Entry 7RE0 (electron microscopy, 3.50 A resolution); this record covers chains A and C of the 8 polymer chains in the assembly.

[Chain A]
Name: RNA-directed RNA polymerase
Organism: Severe acute respiratory syndrome coronavirus 2
Notes: EC 2.7.7.48
UniProtKB: P0DTD1 (R1AB_SARS2); residues 1-932 here correspond to UniProt positions 4393-5324 (UniProt number = residue number + 4392)
Chain sequence (932 residues; numbered 1 to 932; the number before each row is that of its first residue):
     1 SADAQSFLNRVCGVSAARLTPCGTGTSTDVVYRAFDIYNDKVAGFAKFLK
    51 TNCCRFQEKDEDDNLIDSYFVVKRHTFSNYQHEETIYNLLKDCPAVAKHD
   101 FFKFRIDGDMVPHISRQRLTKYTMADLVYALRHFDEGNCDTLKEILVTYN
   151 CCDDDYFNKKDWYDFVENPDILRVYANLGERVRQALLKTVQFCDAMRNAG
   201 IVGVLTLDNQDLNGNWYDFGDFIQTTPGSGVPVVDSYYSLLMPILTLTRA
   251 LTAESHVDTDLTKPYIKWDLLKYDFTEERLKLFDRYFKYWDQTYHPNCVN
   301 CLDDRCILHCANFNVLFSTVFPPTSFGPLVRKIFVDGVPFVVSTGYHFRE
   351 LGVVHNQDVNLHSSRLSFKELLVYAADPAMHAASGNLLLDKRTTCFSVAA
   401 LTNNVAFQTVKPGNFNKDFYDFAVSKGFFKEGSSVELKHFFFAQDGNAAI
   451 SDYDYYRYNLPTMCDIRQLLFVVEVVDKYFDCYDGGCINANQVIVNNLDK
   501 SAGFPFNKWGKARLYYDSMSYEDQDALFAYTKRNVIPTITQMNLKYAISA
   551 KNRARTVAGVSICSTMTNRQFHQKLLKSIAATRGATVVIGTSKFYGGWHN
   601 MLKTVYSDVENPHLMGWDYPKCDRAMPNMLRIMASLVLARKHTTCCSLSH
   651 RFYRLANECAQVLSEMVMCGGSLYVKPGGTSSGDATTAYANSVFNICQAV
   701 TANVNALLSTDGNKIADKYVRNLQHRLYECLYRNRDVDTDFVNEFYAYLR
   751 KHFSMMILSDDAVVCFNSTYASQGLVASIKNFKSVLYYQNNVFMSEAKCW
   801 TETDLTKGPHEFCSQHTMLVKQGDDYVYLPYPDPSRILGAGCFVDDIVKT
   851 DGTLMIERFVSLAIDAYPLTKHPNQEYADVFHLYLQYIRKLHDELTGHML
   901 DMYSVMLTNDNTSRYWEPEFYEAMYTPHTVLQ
Unresolved in the structure: 1-2, 930-932
Bound ions: Mg2+: Asn209, Asp218 (together with ADP); Zn2+ site 1: His295, Cys301, Cys306, Cys310; Zn2+ site 2: Cys487, His642, Cys645, Cys646
Ligand contacts: ADP (adenosine-5'-diphosphate): Phe35, Lys50, Asn52, Cys53, Lys73, Arg74, His75, Asn79, Glu83, Arg116, Asp208, Asn209, Tyr217, Asp218, Gly220

[Chain C]
Name: Non-structural protein 7
Organism: Severe acute respiratory syndrome coronavirus 2
UniProtKB: P0DTD1 (R1AB_SARS2); residues 1-83 here correspond to UniProt positions 3860-3942 (UniProt number = residue number + 3859)
Chain sequence (88 residues; row label = number of the first residue in the row; numbers below 1 keep their minus sign (Gly-4 is residue -4)):
    -4 GPVDMSKMSDVKCTSVVLLSVLQQLRVESSSKLWAQCVQLHNDILLAKDT
    46 TEAFEKMVSLLSVLLSMQGAVDINKLCEEMLDNRATLQ
Unresolved in the structure: -4 to 0, 76-83
Construct notes: expression tag (-4 to 0)

[How chain A and chain C interact]
Pairs across the interface (24; chain A residue first):
  Thr409(A) with Glu23(C), hydrogen bond; Trp29(C)
  Val410(A) with Trp29(C)
  Lys411(A) with Gln18(C)
  Pro412(A) with Ser15(C)
  Gly413(A) with Val11(C); Ser15(C), hydrogen bond (backbone-side chain)
  Phe415(A) with Cys8(C), hydrophobic; Val12(C), hydrophobic
  Tyr420(A) with Ser4(C); Asp5(C); Cys8(C), hydrophobic
  Phe429(A) with Ser1(C); Ser4(C)
  Phe440(A) with Leu40(C), hydrophobic
  Phe441(A) with His36(C)
  Phe442(A) with Asn37(C); Leu40(C), hydrophobic
  Ala443(A) with Leu14(C), hydrophobic; Val33(C); Asn37(C), hydrogen bond (backbone-side chain)
  Gln444(A) with Trp29(C), hydrogen bond (backbone-side chain)
  Asp445(A) with Trp29(C)
  Asn552(A) with Leu41(C)
Interface residues without a listed pair, chain A (19 interface residues in all): Val424, Lys430, Leu437, Phe843
Interface residues without a listed pair, chain C (18 interface residues in all): Lys7, Ala30

[In short]
19 residues of chain A and 18 residues of chain C are in contact, with 4 hydrogen bonds. Among the polar pairs
are Thr409(A)-Glu23(C), Gly413(A)-Ser15(C) and Ala443(A)-Asn37(C). Ligands of chain A: ADP. Asn209(A) and
Asp218(A) form the Mg2+ site.
Here chain A is RNA-directed RNA polymerase and chain C is Non-structural protein 7, both from Severe acute
respiratory syndrome coronavirus 2. Entry 7RE0 (SARS-CoV-2 replication-transcription complex bound to nsp13
helicase - nsp13(2)-RTC - swiveled class) was determined by electron microscopy, deposited together with 7RDX,
7RDY, 7RDZ, 7RE1, 7RE2 and 7RE3.
